Entry 1E0U (X-ray diffraction, 2.80 A resolution); this record covers chains C and D of the 4 polymer chains in the assembly.

Chain C (and D):
Protein: Pyruvate kinase
From: Escherichia coli
Notes: EC 2.7.1.40; chain D of this document is another copy of the same molecule, construct and numbering; everything in this record applies to it too
UniProtKB: A0A0A0G552 (A0A0A0G552_ECOLX); residues 1-470 here correspond to UniProt positions 73-542 (UniProt number = residue number + 72)
Sequence (470 residues; row label = number of the first residue in the row):
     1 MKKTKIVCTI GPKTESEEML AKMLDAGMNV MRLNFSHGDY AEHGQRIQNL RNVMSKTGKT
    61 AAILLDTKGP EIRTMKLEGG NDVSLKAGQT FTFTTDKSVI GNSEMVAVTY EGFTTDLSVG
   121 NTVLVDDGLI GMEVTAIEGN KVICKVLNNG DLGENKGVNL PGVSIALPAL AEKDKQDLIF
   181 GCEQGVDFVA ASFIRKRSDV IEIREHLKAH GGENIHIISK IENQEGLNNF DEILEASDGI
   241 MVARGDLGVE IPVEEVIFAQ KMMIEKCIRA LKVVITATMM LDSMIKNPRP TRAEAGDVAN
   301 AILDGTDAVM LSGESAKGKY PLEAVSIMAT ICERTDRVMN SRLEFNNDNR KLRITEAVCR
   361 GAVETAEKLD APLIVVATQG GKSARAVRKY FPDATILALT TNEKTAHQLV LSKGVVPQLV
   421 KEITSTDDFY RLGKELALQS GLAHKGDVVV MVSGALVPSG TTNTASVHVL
Disordered / not traced: 345-353
Construct notes: engineered mutation Leu271 (Arg343 in A0A0A0G552), Met279 (Gln351 in A0A0A0G552)

How chain C and chain D interact:
Contacting residue pairs (29; chain C residue first):
  Ile354(C) with Leu369(D), hydrophobic; Val467(D), hydrophobic
  Arg360(C) with Glu364(D), salt bridge
  Glu364(C) with Arg360(D), salt bridge
  Ser425(C) with Asp427(D)
  Thr426(C) with Asp427(D), hydrogen bond
  Asp427(C) with Ser425(D); Thr426(D), hydrogen bond; Ala455(D)
  Tyr430(C) with Ala455(D), hydrophobic; Thr464(D)
  Ala455(C) with Tyr430(D), hydrophobic; His468(D)
  Leu456(C) with Tyr430(D), hydrophobic
  Asn463(C) with Ser466(D), hydrogen bond (backbone-side chain); Val467(D), hydrogen bond (backbone-backbone); His468(D)
  Thr464(C) with Tyr430(D); Ala465(D); Ser466(D), hydrogen bond
  Ala465(C) with Asn463(D); Thr464(D); Ala465(D), hydrogen bond (backbone-backbone)
  Ser466(C) with Asn463(D), hydrogen bond (side chain-backbone); Thr464(D), hydrogen bond
  Val467(C) with Ile354(D), hydrophobic; Asn463(D), hydrogen bond (backbone-backbone)
  His468(C) with Ala455(D); Asn463(D)
Also at the interface, not in a pair above, chain C (22 interface residues in all): Ala357, Val358, Thr365, Lys368, Leu369, Arg431, Val469
Also at the interface, not in a pair above, chain D (22 interface residues in all): Ala357, Val358, Thr365, Lys368, Arg431, Leu456, Val469

Summary:
Chain C and chain D each contribute 22 residues to their interface, with 9 hydrogen bonds and 2 salt bridges.
Polar pairs include Arg360(C)-Glu364(D), Thr426(C)-Asp427(D) and Asn463(C)-Ser466(D).
Chain C and chain D are both Pyruvate kinase (Escherichia coli); the structure, Structure R271L mutant of E.
coli pyruvate kinase, was determined by X-ray diffraction, deposited together with 1E0T.
